Entry 4E07 (X-ray diffraction, 2.90 A resolution); this record covers chain A.

# Chain A
Protein: Plasmid partitioning protein ParF
Organism: Escherichia coli
Reference sequence: B0ZE06 (B0ZE06_ECOLX); residue numbers follow UniProt; this construct covers 1-206
Chain sequence (206 residues; row label = number of the first residue in the row):
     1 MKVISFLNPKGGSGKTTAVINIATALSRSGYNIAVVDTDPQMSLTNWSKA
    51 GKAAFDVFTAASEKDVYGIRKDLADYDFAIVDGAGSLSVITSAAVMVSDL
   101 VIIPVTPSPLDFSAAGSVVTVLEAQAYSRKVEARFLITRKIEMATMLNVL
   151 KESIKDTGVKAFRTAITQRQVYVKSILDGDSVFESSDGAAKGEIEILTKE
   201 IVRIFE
Unresolved in the structure: 127
Construct notes: conflict Ile204 (Met in B0ZE06)
Residues lining bound ligands: AMP-PCP (ACP; phosphomethylphosphonic acid adenylate ester): Gly11, Gly12, Ser13, Gly14, Lys15, Thr16, Thr17, Asp39, Ser43, Asp82, Gly83, Gly85, Thr138, Arg139, Ile166, Thr167, Gln168, Arg169, Tyr172, Val173
What the authors report for this chain:
  - binding site for AMP-PCP: Lys10, Ser108, Asp111
  - self-association interface (contacts with another copy of this molecule); pairs are residue here / residue on that copy: Val89-Val89, Met96-Met96, Met146-Val173 (hydrophobic contact), Gln168-Gln168, Leu177-Met146 (hydrophobic contact), Ile102
  - conformationally variable residues (side-chain flip): Val173
  - mutagenesis - K64A/V89Y/M96A: unchanged binding to MANT-ATP
  - mutagenesis - K64A/V89Y/M96A: unchanged catalytic activity on ATP

# Summary
Bound to chain A: AMP-PCP. The paper reports a binding site for AMP-PCP at Lys10, Ser108 and Asp111;
K64A/V89Y/M96A leave binding to MANT-ATP unchanged.
Chain A is Plasmid partitioning protein ParF (Escherichia coli); the structure, ParF-AMPPCP-C2221 form, was
determined by X-ray diffraction together with 4DZZ and 4E03 from the same study.
